5GVD - chain A; structure by X-ray diffraction, 1.62 A resolution.

== Chain A ==
Molecule: Tudor domain-containing protein 3
Organism: Homo sapiens
Reference sequence: Q9H7E2 (TDRD3_HUMAN), isoform Q9H7E2-3; numbering as in UniProt (aligned over 1-161)
Sequence (165 residues; each row starts with the number of its first residue; numbers below 1 keep their minus sign (Gly-3 is residue -3)):
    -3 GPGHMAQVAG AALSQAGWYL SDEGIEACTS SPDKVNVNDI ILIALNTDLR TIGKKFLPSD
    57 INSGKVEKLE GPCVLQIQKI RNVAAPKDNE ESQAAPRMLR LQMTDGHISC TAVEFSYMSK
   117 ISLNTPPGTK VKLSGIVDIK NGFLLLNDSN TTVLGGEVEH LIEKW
Not modelled in the structure: 79-90
Differences from the reference sequence: expression tag (-3 to 0)
What the authors report for this chain:
  - specificity-determining residues: Arg96, Val109, Phe139

== Summary ==
The paper reports specificity determinants Arg96, Val109 and Phe139.
Chain A is Tudor domain-containing protein 3 (Homo sapiens); the structure, Human TDRD3 DUF1767-OB domains,
was determined by X-ray diffraction (same publication as 5GVC and 5GVE).
